Entry 8GHV (electron microscopy, 2.80 A resolution); this record covers chains B and S of the 5 polymer chains in the assembly.

[Chain B]
Protein: Guanine nucleotide-binding protein G(I)/G(S)/G(T) subunit beta-1
Source organism: Homo sapiens
Reference sequence: P62873 (GBB1_HUMAN); numbering as in UniProt (aligned over 2-340)
Sequence (344 residues; row label = number of the first residue in the row; numbers below 1 keep their minus sign (Pro-3 is residue -3)):
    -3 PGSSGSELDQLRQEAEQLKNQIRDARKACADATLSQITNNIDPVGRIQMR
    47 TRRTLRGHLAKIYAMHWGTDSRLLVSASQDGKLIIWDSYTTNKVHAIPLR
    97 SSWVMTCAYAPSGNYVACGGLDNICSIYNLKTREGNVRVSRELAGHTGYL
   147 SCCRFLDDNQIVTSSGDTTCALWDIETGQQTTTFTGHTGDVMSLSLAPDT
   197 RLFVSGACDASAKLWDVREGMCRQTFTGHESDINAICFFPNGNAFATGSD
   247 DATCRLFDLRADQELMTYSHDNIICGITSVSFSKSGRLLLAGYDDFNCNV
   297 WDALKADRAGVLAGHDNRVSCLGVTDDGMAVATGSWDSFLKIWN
Not modelled in the structure: -3 to 2
Sequence notes: expression tag (-3 to 1)
Curated features (UniProtKB/Swiss-Prot):
  - modified residue: Ser2 (N-acetylserine), His266 (Phosphohistidine)
  - natural variant: Leu30 (L30F: In MRD42; uncertain significance), Arg52 (R52G: In MRD42), Gly64 (G64V: In MRD42), Asp76 (D76E: In MRD42; D76G: In MRD42), Gly77 (G77S: In MRD42), Lys78 (K78R: In MRD42), Ile80 (I80N: In MRD42; I80T: In MRD42), His91 (H91R: In MRD42; uncertain significance), Ala92 (A92T: In MRD42), Pro94 (P94S: In MRD42), Leu95 (L95P: In MRD42), Arg96 (R96L: In MRD42), 5 further natural variant entries in UniProt

[Chain S]
Protein: scFv16
Source organism: Mus musculus
Notes: antibody fragment or engineered binder
Sequence (259 residues; numbered 1 to 247 plus 14 insertion-coded residues; 2 numbers in that range are skipped by the numbering (no residue carries them; nothing is unmodelled there); the number before each row is that of its first residue; a row labelled like 121A-121N holds insertion residues (121A, then the next letters in order)):
     1 DVQLVESGGGLVQPGGSRKLSCSASGFAFSSFGMHWVRQAPEKGLEWVAY
    51 ISSGSGTIYYADTVKGRFTISRDDPKNTLFLQMTSLRSEDTAMYYCVRSI
   101 YYYGSSPFDFWGQGTTLTVSS
121A-121N GGGGSGGGGSGGGG
   124 SDIVMTQATSSVPVTPGESVSISCRSSKSLLHSNGNTYLYWFLQRPGQSP
   174 QLLIYRMSNLASGVPDRFSGSGSGTAFTLTISRLEAEDVGVYYCMQHLEY
   224 PLTFGAGTKLELKAAAHHHHHHHH
Not modelled in the structure: 1, 121A-121N, 236-247

[Interface between chain B and chain S]
Residue-residue contacts (6):
  Arg68(B) - Tyr103(S)
  Val90(B) - Tyr102(S)  hydrophobic
  Arg129(B) - Val2(S)
  Glu130(B) - Phe27(S)
  Glu130(B) - Ala28(S)  hydrogen bond (backbone-backbone)
  Glu130(B) - Phe32(S)
Interface residues without a listed pair, chain B (8 interface residues in all): Leu69, Asp83, His91, Gly131
Interface residues without a listed pair, chain S (8 interface residues in all): Gly26, Ser31

[In short]
The chain B/chain S interface involves 8 residues from each chain; the contacts include 1 hydrogen bond. Its
one hydrogen bond, Glu130(B)-Ala28(S), is backbone to backbone.
Chain B is Guanine nucleotide-binding protein G(I)/G(S)/G(T) subunit beta-1 (Homo sapiens) and chain S is
scFv16 (Mus musculus); the structure, Cannabinoid Receptor 1-G Protein Complex, was determined by electron
microscopy.
